8VAQ - chains D and G of the 9 polymer chains in the assembly; structure by electron microscopy, 3.80 A resolution.

Chain D:
Protein: DNA polymerase III subunit tau
From: Escherichia coli
Notes: EC 2.7.7.7
UniProt: P06710 (DPO3X_ECOLI); residues 1-373 here = UniProt positions 1-373
Sequence (376 residues; numbered -2 to 373; the number before each row is that of its first residue; numbers below 1 keep their minus sign (Gly-2 is residue -2)):
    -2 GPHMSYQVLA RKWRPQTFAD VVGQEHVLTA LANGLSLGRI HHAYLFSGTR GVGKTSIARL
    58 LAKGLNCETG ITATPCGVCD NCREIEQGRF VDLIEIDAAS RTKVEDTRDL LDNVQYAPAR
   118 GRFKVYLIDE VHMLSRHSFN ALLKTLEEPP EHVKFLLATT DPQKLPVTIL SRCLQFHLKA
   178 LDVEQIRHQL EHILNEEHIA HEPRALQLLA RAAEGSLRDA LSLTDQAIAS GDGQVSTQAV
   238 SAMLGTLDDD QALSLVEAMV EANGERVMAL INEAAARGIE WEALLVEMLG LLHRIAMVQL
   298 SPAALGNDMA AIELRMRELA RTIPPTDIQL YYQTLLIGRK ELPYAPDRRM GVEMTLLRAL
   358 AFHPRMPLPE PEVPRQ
Disordered / not traced: 369-373
Construct notes: expression tag (-2 to 0)
Ion coordination: Mg2+: Thr52 (together with ADP); Zn2+: Cys64, Cys73, Cys76
Residues lining bound ligands:
  - ADP / beryllium trifluoride, molecule 1: Leu6, Ala7, Arg8, Trp10, Arg11, Pro12, Asp17, Val18, Val19, Gln21, Thr46, Arg47, Gly48, Val49, Gly50, Lys51, Thr52, Ser53, Asp126, Glu127, Thr157, Leu214, Arg215, Leu218
  - ADP / beryllium trifluoride, molecule 2: Glu144, Thr165, Arg169
Curated features (UniProtKB/Swiss-Prot):
  - binding site (ATP): Gly45 to Thr52
  - binding site (Zn(2+)): Cys64, Cys73, Cys76, Cys79
  - mutagenesis: Gly118 (G118D: In dnaX2016(Ts); present in both isoforms, unable to grow at 42 degrees Celsius)
What the authors report for this chain:
  - catalytic residues: Glu127 (citing earlier work)
  - mutagenesis - K141A: decreased catalytic activity

Chain G:
Protein: Beta sliding clamp
From: Escherichia coli
UniProt: P0A988 (DPO3B_ECOLI); residues 1-366 here = UniProt positions 1-366
Sequence (369 residues; numbered -2 to 366; the number before each row is that of its first residue; numbers below 1 keep their minus sign (Gly-2 is residue -2)):
    -2 GPHMKFTVER EHLLKPLQQV SGPLGGRPTL PILGNLLLQV ADGTLSLTGT DLEMEMVARV
    58 ALVQPHEPGA TTVPARKFFD ICRGLPEGAE IAVQLEGERM LVRSGRSRFS LSTLPAADFP
   118 NLDDWQSEVE FTLPQATMKR LIEATQFSMA HQDVRYYLNG MLFETEGEEL RTVATDGHRL
   178 AVCSMPIGQS LPSHSVIVPR KGVIELMRML DGGDNPLRVQ IGSNNIRAHV GDFIFTSKLV
   238 DGRFPDYRRV LPKNPDKHLE AGCDLLKQAF ARAAILSNEK FRGVRLYVSE NQLKITANNP
   298 EQEEAEEILD VTYSGAEMEI GFNVSYVLDV LNALKCENVR MMLTDSVSSV QIEDAASQSA
   358 AYVVMPMRL
Construct notes: expression tag (-2 to 0)
Curated features (UniProtKB/Swiss-Prot):
  - binding site (DNA): Arg24, Arg73, Gln149, Tyr153, Tyr154
  - mutagenesis: Arg24 (R24A: Mild defect in DNA replication, impaired loading of clamp on DNA, polymerase speed is wild-type. More severe replication defect and very poor clamp loading; when associated with A-149), Gly66 (G66E: In dnaN159; a temperature- and UV-sensitive mutation, displays altered DNA polymerase usage, chronically induced SOS response; when associated with A-174), Ala133 (A133T: Reduction of synthesis of beta*, probably due to mutation of its promoter), Met135 (M135L: 3-fold reduction of synthesis of beta*, probably due to loss of its start codon), Met146 (M146L: No effect on synthesis of beta*), Gln149 (Q149A: Mild defect in DNA replication, impaired loading of clamp on DNA, polymerase speed is wild-type. More severe replication defect and very poor clamp loading; when associated with A-24), Tyr153 to Tyr154 (Very poor loading of clamp on DNA, polymerase speed is wild-type), Gly174 (G174A: In dnaN159; a temperature- and UV-sensitive mutation, displays altered DNA polymerase usage, chronically induced SOS response; when associated with A-66), Gln265 to Leu366 (In dnaN806; temperature sensitive), Ile272 to Leu273 (Monomeric in solution, binds very tightly to subunit delta (holA). The monomer binds tightly to linear and circular DNA. Cannot bind both Pol III and IV simultaneously)
What the authors report for this chain:
  - binding site for the 30-nt DNA strand: Gln15, Gly23, Arg24, Arg73

Interface between chain D and chain G:
Residue-residue contacts - 21 pairs, chain D then chain G:
  Asp77(D) with Arg246(G), salt bridge
  Arg86(D) with Arg240(G)
  Arg98(D) with Val151(G)
  Asp109(D) with Phe278(G)
  Asn110(D) with His175(G), hydrogen bond
  Gln112(D) with Phe278(G); Met364(G); Arg365(G), hydrogen bond (backbone-backbone)
  Tyr113(D) with His175(G); Asn320(G); Tyr323(G), hydrogen bond; Met362(G); Pro363(G); Met364(G), hydrophobic
  Ala114(D) with Met362(G); Pro363(G), hydrogen bond (backbone-backbone)
  Arg117(D) with Arg246(G); Lys250(G)
  Pro147(D) with Arg365(G)
  Glu148(D) with Arg365(G)
  His149(D) with Arg365(G), hydrogen bond
Interface residues without a listed pair, chain D (16 interface residues in all): Asn78, Glu81, Pro115, Ala116
Interface residues without a listed pair, chain G (14 interface residues in all): Arg152, Val344

Overview:
Chain D and chain G form an interface of 16 and 14 residues respectively, with 5 hydrogen bonds and 1 salt
bridge. Polar contacts include Asp77(D)-Arg246(G), Asn110(D)-His175(G) and Tyr113(D)-Tyr323(G). Ligands of
chain D: ADP / beryllium trifluoride. From the paper: the catalytic residue Glu127(D); K141A of chain D
reduces catalytic activity.
Chain D is DNA polymerase III subunit tau and chain G is Beta sliding clamp, both from Escherichia coli; the
structure, Structure of the E. coli clamp loader bound to the beta clamp in a Closed-DNA1 conformation, was
determined by electron microscopy together with 8VAL, 8VAM, 8VAN, 8VAP, 8VAR, 8VAS and 8VAT from the same
study.
